2BKI - chains A and D of the 3 polymer chains in the assembly; structure by X-ray diffraction, 2.90 A resolution.

[Chain A]
Protein: Unconventional myosin
Source organism: Sus scrofa
Notes: fragment: domain long-s1, residues 1-858
UniProt: Q29122 (Q29122_PIG); numbering as in UniProt (aligned over 1-858)
Chain sequence (858 residues; numbered 1 to 858; the number before each row is that of its first residue):
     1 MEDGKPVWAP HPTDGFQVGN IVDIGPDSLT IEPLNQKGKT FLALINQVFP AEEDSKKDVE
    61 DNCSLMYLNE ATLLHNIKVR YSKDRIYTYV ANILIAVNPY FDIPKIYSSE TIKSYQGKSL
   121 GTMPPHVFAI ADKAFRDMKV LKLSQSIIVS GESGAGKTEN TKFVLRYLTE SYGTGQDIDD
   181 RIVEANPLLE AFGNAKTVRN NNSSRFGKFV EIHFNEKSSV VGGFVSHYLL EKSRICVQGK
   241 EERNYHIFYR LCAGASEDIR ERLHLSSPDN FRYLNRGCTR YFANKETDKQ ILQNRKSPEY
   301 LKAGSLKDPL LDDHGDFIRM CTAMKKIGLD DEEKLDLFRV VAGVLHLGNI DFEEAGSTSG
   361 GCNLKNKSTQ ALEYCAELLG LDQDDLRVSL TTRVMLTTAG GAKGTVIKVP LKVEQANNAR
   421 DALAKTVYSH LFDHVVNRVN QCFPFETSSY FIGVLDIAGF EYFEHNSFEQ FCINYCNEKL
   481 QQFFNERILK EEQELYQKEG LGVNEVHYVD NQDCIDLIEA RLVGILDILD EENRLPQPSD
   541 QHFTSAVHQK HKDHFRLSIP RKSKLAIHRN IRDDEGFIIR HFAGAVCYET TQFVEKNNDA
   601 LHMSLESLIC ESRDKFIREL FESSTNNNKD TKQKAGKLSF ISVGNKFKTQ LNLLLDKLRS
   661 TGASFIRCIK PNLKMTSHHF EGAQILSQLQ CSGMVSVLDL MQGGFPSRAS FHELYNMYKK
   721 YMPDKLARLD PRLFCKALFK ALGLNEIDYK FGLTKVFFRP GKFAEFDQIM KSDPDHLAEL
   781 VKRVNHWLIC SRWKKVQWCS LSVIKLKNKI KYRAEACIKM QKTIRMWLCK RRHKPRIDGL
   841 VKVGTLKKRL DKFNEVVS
Not modelled in the structure: 1, 826-858
UniProt features mapped onto this chain:
  - binding site (ATP): Gly151 to Thr158
  - modified residue: Ser267 (Phosphoserine)

[Chain D]
Protein: Calmodulin
Source organism: Gallus gallus
UniProt: P62149 (CALM_CHICK); numbering as in UniProt (aligned over 1-148)
Chain sequence (149 residues; numbered 0 to 148; the number before each row is that of its first residue; numbering starts at 0):
     0 MADQLTEEQI AEFKEAFSLF DKDGDGTITT KELGTVMRSL GQNPTEAELQ DMINEVDADG
    60 NGTIDFPEFL TMMARKMKDT DSEEEIREAF RVFDKDGNGY ISAAELRHVM TNLGEKLTDE
   120 EVDEMIREAD IDGDGQVNYE EFVQMMTAK
Not modelled in the structure: 0-5, 17-42, 53-68, 126-148

[How chain A and chain D interact]
Residue-residue contacts - 8 pairs, chain A then chain D:
  Arg813(A) with Val91(D), hydrogen bond (side chain-backbone); Phe92(D)
  Ala816(A) with Ala88(D), hydrophobic; Val91(D), hydrophobic
  Met820(A) with Glu114(D)
  Gln821(A) with Pro43(D); Thr44(D)
  Ile824(A) with Glu45(D)
Interface residues without a listed pair, chain A (6 interface residues in all): Cys817

[Summary]
6 residues of chain A face 7 of chain D across their interface; the contacts include 1 hydrogen bond. Its one
hydrogen-bonded contact is Arg813(A)-Val91(D). UniProt lists 8 ATP-binding residues on chain A.
Here chain A is Unconventional myosin (Sus scrofa) and chain D is Calmodulin (Gallus gallus). Entry 2BKI
(Myosin VI nucleotide-free (MDinsert2-IQ) crystal structure) was determined by X-ray diffraction (same
publication as 2BKH).
